Entry 2G5B (X-ray diffraction, 2.30 A resolution); this record covers chains A and I of the 3 polymer chains in the assembly.

== Chain A ==
Name: 6A7 Fab Light Chain
From: Mus musculus
Reference sequence: Q58EU4 (Q58EU4_MOUSE); aligned to UniProt positions 46-241 over residues 22-211 (the alignment contains insertions or deletions, so no single offset holds)
Amino-acid sequence (217 residues; row label = number of the first residue in the row; a row labelled like 30A-30F holds insertion residues (30A, then the next letters in order)):
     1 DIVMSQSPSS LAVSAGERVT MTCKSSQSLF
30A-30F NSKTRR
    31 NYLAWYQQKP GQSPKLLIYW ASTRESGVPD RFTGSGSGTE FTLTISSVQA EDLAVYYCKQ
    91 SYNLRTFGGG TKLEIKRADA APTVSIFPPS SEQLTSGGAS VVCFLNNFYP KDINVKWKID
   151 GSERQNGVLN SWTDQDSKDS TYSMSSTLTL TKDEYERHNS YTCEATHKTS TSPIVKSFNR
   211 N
Disulfide bonds: Cys-23/Cys-88, Cys-133/Cys-193

== Chain I ==
Name: Bax Peptide
Notes: fragment: Bax peptide fragment
Amino-acid sequence (7 residues; row label = number of the first residue in the row):
   601 PTSSEQI

== Interface between chain A and chain I ==
Contacting residue pairs (14):
  Asn-30A(A) with Pro-601(I); Ser-603(I), hydrogen bond; Ser-604(I), hydrogen bond
  Lys-30C(A) with Ser-604(I)
  Thr-30D(A) with Ser-603(I)
  Tyr-32(A) with Ser-603(I)
  Ser-91(A) with Ser-603(I)
  Tyr-92(A) with Pro-601(I); Thr-602(I), hydrogen bond (backbone-side chain); Ser-603(I), hydrogen bond (backbone-side chain)
  Asn-93(A) with Pro-601(I); Thr-602(I)
  Leu-94(A) with Thr-602(I), hydrogen bond (backbone-side chain)
  Arg-95(A) with Thr-602(I), hydrogen bond

== Overview ==
Chain A and chain I form an interface of 9 and 4 residues respectively, with 6 hydrogen bonds. Polar pairs
include Asn-30A(A)/Ser-603(I), Asn-30A(A)/Ser-604(I) and Tyr-92(A)/Thr-602(I).
Chain A is 6A7 Fab Light Chain (Mus musculus) and chain I is Bax Peptide; the structure, Crystal Structure of
the anti-Bax monoclonal antibody 6A7 and a Bax peptide, was determined by X-ray diffraction.
